Entry 5UV1 (X-ray diffraction, 2.40 A resolution); this record covers chain A.

== Chain A ==
Name: (+)-limonene synthase
Organism: Citrus sinensis
Reference sequence: A0A1C9J6A7 (A0A1C9J6A7_CITSI); residue numbers follow UniProt; this construct covers 1-607
Sequence (607 residues; each row starts with the number of its first residue):
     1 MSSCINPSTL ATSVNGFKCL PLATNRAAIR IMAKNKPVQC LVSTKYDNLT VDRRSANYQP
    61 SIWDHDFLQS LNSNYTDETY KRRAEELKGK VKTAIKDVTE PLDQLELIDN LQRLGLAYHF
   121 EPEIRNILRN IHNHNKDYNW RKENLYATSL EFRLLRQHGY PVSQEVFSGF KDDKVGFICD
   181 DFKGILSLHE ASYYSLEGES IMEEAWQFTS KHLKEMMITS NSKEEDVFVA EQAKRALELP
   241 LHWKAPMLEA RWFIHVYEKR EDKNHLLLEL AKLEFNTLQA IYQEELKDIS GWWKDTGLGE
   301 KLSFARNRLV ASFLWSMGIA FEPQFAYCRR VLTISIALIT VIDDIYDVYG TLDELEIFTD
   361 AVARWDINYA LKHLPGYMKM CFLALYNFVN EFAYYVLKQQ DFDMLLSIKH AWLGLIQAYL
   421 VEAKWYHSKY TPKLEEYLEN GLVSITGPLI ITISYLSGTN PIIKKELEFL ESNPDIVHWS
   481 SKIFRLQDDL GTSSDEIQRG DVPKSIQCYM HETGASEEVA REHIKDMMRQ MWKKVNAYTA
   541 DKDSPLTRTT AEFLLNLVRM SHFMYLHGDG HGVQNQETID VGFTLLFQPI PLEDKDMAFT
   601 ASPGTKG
Disordered / not traced: 1-60, 219-225, 496-501, 569-579, 593-607
Construct notes: conflict Ala-245 (Val in A0A1C9J6A7)
Ion coordination: Mn2+ site 1: Asp-343 (together with 2-fluorogeranyl diphosphate); Mn2+ site 2: Asp-343, Asp-347 (together with 2-fluorogeranyl diphosphate); Mn2+ site 3: Asp-488 (together with 2-fluorogeranyl diphosphate)
Ligand contacts: 2-fluorogeranyl diphosphate (0FV; (2Z)-2-fluoro-3,7-dimethylocta-2,6-dien-1-yl trihydrogen diphosphate): Trp-315, Ile-336, Ile-339, Thr-340, Asp-343, Asp-347, Glu-422, Ser-444, Ile-445, Thr-446, Ile-450, Phe-484, Arg-485, Asp-488, Lys-504, Leu-557
UniProt features mapped onto this chain:
  - motif: Asp-343 to Asp-347 (DDXXD motif)
  - binding site (Mn(2+)): Asp-343, Asp-347, Asp-488
  - binding site (substrate): Asp-343, Asp-347, Arg-485, Asp-488, Lys-504
  - mutagenesis: Tyr-565 (Y565F: 50-fold decreased catalytic activity)
From the paper describing this entry:
  - Mn2+ coordination: Asp-343, Asp-347, Asp-488
  - binding site for 2-fluorogeranyl diphosphate: Trp-315, Ile-336, Ile-339, Thr-446, Phe-484, Arg-485, Lys-504
  - conformationally variable residues (order/disorder transition, side-chain flip): Arg-306, Arg-308, Trp-315, Asp-347, Thr-492, Tyr-565
  - specificity-determining residues: Ile-336 (proposed by the authors, not directly observed)

== Overview ==
Ligands of chain A: 2-fluorogeranyl diphosphate. The Mn2+ site 2 is built by Asp-343 and Asp-347. Curated
annotation (UniProt) lists 3 Mn2+-binding residues, 5 substrate-binding residues and one mutagenesis site. The
paper reports a binding site for 2-fluorogeranyl diphosphate at Trp-315, Ile-336 and Ile-339 among others;
Mn2+ coordination by Asp-343, Asp-347 and Asp-488.
Chain A is (+)-limonene synthase (Citrus sinensis); the structure, Crystal Structure of (+)-Limonene Synthase
Complexed with 2-Fluorogeranyl Diphosphate, was determined by X-ray diffraction (same publication as 5UV2).
